8V9Q - chains A and D of the 5 polymer chains in the assembly; structure by X-ray diffraction, 2.29 A resolution.

[Chain A]
Molecule: Polypeptide N-acetylgalactosaminyltransferase 1 soluble form
From: Mus musculus
Reference sequence: O08912 (GALT1_MOUSE); numbering as in UniProt (aligned over 1-559)
Chain sequence (559 residues; numbered 1 to 559; the number before each row is that of its first residue):
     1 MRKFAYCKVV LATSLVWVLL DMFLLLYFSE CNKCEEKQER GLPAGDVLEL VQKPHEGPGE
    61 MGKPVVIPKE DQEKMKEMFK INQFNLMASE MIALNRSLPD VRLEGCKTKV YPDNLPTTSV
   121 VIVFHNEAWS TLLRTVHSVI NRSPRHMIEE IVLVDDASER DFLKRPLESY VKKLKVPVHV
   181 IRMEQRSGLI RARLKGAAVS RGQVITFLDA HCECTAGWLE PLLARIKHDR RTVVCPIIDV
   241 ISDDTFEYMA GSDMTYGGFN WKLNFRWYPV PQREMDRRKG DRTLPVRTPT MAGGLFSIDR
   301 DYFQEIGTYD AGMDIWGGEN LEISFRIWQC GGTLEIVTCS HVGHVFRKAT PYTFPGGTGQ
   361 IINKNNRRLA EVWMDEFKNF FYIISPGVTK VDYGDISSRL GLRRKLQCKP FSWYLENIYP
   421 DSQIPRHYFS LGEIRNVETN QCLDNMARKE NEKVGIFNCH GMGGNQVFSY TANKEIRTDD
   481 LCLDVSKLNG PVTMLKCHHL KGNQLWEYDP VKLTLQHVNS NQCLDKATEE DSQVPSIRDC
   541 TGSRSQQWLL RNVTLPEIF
Not modelled in the structure: 1-55, 556-559
Cystine bridges: C106-C339, C330-C408, C442-C459, C482-C497, C523-C540
Glycans and other covalent adducts: N-acetylglucosamine (NAG) linked to N95, N552
Bound ions: Mn2+: D209, H211, H344 (together with UDP)
Small-molecule neighbours:
  - 2-acetamido-2-deoxy-alpha-D-galactopyranose (A2G), molecule 1: D444, N445, M446, A447, H460, M462, G463, G464, N465, Q466
  - 2-acetamido-2-deoxy-alpha-D-galactopyranose (A2G), molecule 2: D484, S486, L495, H498, L500, K501, G502, N503, Q504
  - succinic acid (SIN): R182, M183, E184, Q185, K195
  - UDP (uridine-5'-diphosphate): V123, F124, H125, E127, D156, R186, S187, G188, L189, D209, A210, H211, I315, H344, R347, T350, Y352
What the authors report for this chain:
  - Mn2+ coordination: D209, H211, H344
  - binding site for 2-acetamido-2-deoxy-alpha-D-galactopyranose: D444, H460, N465, D484, H498, N503
  - contacts within the chain: E450-K496
  - conformationally variable residues (side-chain flip): E450, K496

[Chain D]
Molecule: Mucin-5AC
Reference sequence: P98088 (MUC5A_HUMAN); residues 1-16 here correspond to UniProt positions 2449-2464 (UniProt number = residue number + 2448)
Chain sequence (16 residues; numbered 1 to 16; the number before each row is that of its first residue):
     1 GTTPSPVPTT STTSAP
Swiss-Prot annotation at these positions:
  - glycosylation (O-linked (GalNAc) threonine): T3, T13
Glycans and other covalent adducts: 2-acetamido-2-deoxy-alpha-D-galactopyranose (A2G) linked to T13
What the authors report for this chain:
  - post-translational modification sites: T13

[How chain A and chain D interact]
Pairs across the interface - 19 pairs, chain A then chain D:
  V240(A) with S5(D); P6(D)
  F265(A) with P4(D)
  W267(A) with P4(D), hydrogen bond (side chain-backbone); S5(D); P6(D)
  F346(A) with T3(D); P4(D); S5(D); P6(D)
  R347(A) with T2(D), hydrogen bond (backbone-side chain)
  K348(A) with T2(D)
  A349(A) with T2(D)
  T350(A) with T2(D)
  E450(A) with T10(D), hydrogen bond
  K496(A) with T9(D), hydrogen bond; T10(D), hydrogen bond (side chain-backbone)
  N503(A) with P16(D)
  N519(A) with P16(D)
Also at the interface, not in a pair above, chain A (17 interface residues in all): I238, R266, A292, H498, L500
Also at the interface, not in a pair above, chain D (11 interface residues in all): T12, T13, S14
Interface features reported in the paper:
  - pairs named by the authors: E450(A)-T10(D), K496(A)-T9(D) (hydrogen bond), K496(A)-T10(D) (hydrogen bond)
  - interface residues, chain D: T3(D)

[Overview]
17 residues of chain A face 11 of chain D across their interface; the contacts include 5 hydrogen bonds. Among
the polar pairs are W267(A)-P4(D), R347(A)-T2(D) and E450(A)-T10(D). The authors report a contact between
E450(A) and T10(D); hydrogen bonds between K496(A) and T9(D) and K496(A) and T10(D). From the paper: a binding
site for 2-acetamido-2-deoxy-alpha-D-galactopyranose at D444(A), H460(A) and N465(A) among others; the
interface residue T3(D).
Here chain A is Polypeptide N-acetylgalactosaminyltransferase 1 soluble form (Mus musculus) and chain D is
Mucin-5AC. Entry 8V9Q (Crystal structure of mGalNAc-T1 in complex with the mucin glycopeptide Muc5AC-13, Mn2+,
and UDP) was determined by X-ray diffraction.
